7U32 - chains A and I of the 20 polymer chains in the assembly; structure by electron microscopy, 3.46 A resolution.

== Chain A (and I) ==
Name: Integrase
Source organism: Visna/maedi virus EV1 KV1772
Notes: EC 2.7.7.-, 3.1.-.-; chain I of this document is another copy of the same molecule, construct and numbering; everything in this record applies to it too
UniProtKB: P35956 (POL_VILVK); residues 1-281 here correspond to UniProt positions 1226-1506 (UniProt number = residue number + 1225)
Sequence (281 residues; numbered 1 to 281; the number before each row is that of its first residue):
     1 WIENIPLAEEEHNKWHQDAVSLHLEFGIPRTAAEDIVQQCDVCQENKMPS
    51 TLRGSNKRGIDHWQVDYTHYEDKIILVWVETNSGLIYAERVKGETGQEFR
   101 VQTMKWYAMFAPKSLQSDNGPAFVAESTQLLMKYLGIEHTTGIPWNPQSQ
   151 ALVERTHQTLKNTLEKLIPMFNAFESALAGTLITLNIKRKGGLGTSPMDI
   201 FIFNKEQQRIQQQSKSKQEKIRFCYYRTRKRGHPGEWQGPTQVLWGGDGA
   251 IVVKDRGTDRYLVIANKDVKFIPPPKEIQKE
Disordered / not traced: 277-281
UniProt features mapped onto this chain:
  - zinc finger: E3 to Q44 (Integrase-type)
  - DNA-binding region: R222 to P274 (Integrase-type)
  - binding site (Zn(2+)): H12, H16, C40, C43
  - binding site (Mg(2+)): D66, D118, E154
Ion coordination: Zn2+: H12, H16, C40, C43; Ca2+: D66, E154
From the paper describing this entry:
  - catalytic residues: D66, D118, E154
  - binding site for DNA ev272: R231
  - Zn2+ coordination: H12
  - self-association interface (contacts with another copy of this molecule): F223, Y225, W245, V252, Y261, V263, I272
  - mutagenesis - E154Q, Y225A, W245E, W245L, V252A, V252D, I272E: abolished catalytic activity
  - mutagenesis - F223A, R231E, Y261A, Y261E, V263E: decreased catalytic activity
  - specificity-determining residues: W145, R231 (proposed by the authors, not directly observed)

== Chain A / chain I interface ==
Pairs across the interface (28; chain A residue first):
  N13(A) with M170(I)
  K14(A) with M170(I)
  W15(A) with I183(I), hydrophobic; T184(I), hydrogen bond (backbone-side chain); K188(I)
  H16(A) with M170(I); T184(I)
  Q17(A) with K188(I)
  S21(A) with K188(I); R189(I)
  E25(A) with K190(I), salt bridge
  V42(A) with K166(I)
  N46(A) with N162(I), hydrogen bond (backbone-side chain); K166(I)
  N162(A) with N46(I), hydrogen bond (side chain-backbone)
  K166(A) with V42(I)
  M170(A) with N13(I); K14(I); H16(I)
  G180(A) with W15(I)
  I183(A) with W15(I), hydrophobic
  T184(A) with W15(I), hydrogen bond (side chain-backbone); H16(I)
  K188(A) with W15(I); Q17(I); S21(I)
  R189(A) with S21(I)
  K190(A) with E25(I), salt bridge
Other interface residues (no listed pair), chain A (23 interface residues in all): L24, C43, E165, L193, G194
Other interface residues (no listed pair), chain I (23 interface residues in all): L24, C43, E165, G180, L193, G194

== In short ==
The chain A/chain I interface involves 23 residues from each chain, with 4 hydrogen bonds and 2 salt bridges.
Polar pairs include E25(A)-K190(I), W15(A)-T184(I) and N46(A)-N162(I). The paper reports catalytic residues
D66(A), D118(A) and E154(A); E154Q, Y225A and W245E of chain A, among others, abolish catalytic activity; 12
substitutions were tested in all.
Both chains are Integrase (Visna/maedi virus EV1 KV1772). Entry 7U32 (MVV cleaved synaptic complex (CSC)
intasome at 3.4 A resolution) was determined by electron microscopy (same publication as 7Z1Z).
